4FGB - chain A; structure by X-ray diffraction, 2.60 A resolution.

Chain A:
Name: Calcium/calmodulin-dependent protein kinase type 1
From: Homo sapiens
Notes: EC 2.7.11.17
UniProtKB: Q14012 (KCC1A_HUMAN); numbering as in UniProt (aligned over 1-320)
Chain sequence (320 residues; numbered 1 to 320; the number before each row is that of its first residue):
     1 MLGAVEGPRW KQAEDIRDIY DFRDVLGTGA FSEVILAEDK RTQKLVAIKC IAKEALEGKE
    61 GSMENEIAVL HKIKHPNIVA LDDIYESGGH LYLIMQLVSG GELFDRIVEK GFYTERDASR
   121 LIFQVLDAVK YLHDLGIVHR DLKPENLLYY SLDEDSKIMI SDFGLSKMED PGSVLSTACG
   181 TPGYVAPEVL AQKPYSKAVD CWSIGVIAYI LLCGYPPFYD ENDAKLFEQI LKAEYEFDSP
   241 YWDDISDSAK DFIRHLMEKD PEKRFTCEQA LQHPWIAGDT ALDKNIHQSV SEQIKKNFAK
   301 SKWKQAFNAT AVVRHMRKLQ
Disordered / not traced: 1-9, 54-61, 300-320
Swiss-Prot annotation at these positions:
  - region: K296 to R317 (Calmodulin-binding)
  - motif: H315 to Q320 (Nuclear export signal)
  - active site: D141 (Proton acceptor)
  - binding site (ATP): L26 to V34, K49
  - modified residue: T177 (Phosphothreonine)
  - cross-link: K59 (Glycyl lysine isopeptide (Lys-Gly) (interchain with G-Cter in ubiquitin))
What the authors report for this chain:
  - conformationally variable residues (loop rearrangement, order/disorder transition): G29 to V34, P171 to T181, K300 to Q320
  - contacts within the chain: K49-D162, K49-F163, L70-L165 (hydrophobic contact), K167-S173 (hydrogen bond), T177-Y195 (water-mediated contact), M168-T177 (water-mediated contact), P182-L190 (hydrophobic contact), P182-L226 (hydrophobic contact), P182-F227 (hydrophobic contact), P182-I230 (hydrophobic contact)
  - post-translational modification sites: T177 (citing earlier work)

Overview:
Curated annotation (UniProt) lists active-site residue D141 and 10 ATP-binding residues. The paper reports a
modification site at T177; conformational variability at G29, P171 and K300.
Chain A is Calcium/calmodulin-dependent protein kinase type 1 (Homo sapiens); the structure, Crystal structure
of human calcium/calmodulin-dependent protein kinase I apo form, was determined by X-ray diffraction,
deposited together with 4FG7, 4FG8 and 4FG9.
